8G4O - chains B and C of the 9 polymer chains in the assembly; structure by electron microscopy, 3.06 A resolution.

# Chain B
Protein: Gamma-aminobutyric acid receptor subunit beta-2
From: Mus musculus
UniProtKB: P63137 (GBRB2_MOUSE); residues -23 to 488 here correspond to UniProt positions 1-512 (UniProt number = residue number + 24)
Chain sequence (512 residues; each row starts with the number of its first residue; numbers below 1 keep their minus sign (Met-23 is residue -23)):
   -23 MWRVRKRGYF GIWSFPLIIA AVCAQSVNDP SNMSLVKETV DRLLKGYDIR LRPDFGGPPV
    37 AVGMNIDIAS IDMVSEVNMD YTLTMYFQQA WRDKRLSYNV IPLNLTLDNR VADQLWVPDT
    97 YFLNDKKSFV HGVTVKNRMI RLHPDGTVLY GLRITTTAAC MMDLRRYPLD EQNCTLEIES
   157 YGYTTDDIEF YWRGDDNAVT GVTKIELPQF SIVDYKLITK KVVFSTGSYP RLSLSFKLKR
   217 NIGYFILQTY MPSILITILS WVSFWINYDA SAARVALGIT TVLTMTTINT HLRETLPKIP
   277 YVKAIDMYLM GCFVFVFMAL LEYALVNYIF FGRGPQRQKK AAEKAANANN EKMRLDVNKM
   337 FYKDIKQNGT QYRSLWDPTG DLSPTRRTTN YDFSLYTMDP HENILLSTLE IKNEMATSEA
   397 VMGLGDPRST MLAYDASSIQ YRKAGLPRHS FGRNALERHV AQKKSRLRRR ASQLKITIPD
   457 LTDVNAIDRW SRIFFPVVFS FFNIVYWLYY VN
Unresolved in the structure: -23 to 5, 309-457, 488
Cystine bridges: Cys136-Cys150
Covalently attached groups: N-acetylglucosamine (NAG) linked to Asn80, Asn149
Residues lining bound ligands: gamma-amino-butanoic acid (ABU): Tyr97, Glu155, Ser156, Tyr157, Phe200, Tyr205
Curated features (UniProtKB/Swiss-Prot):
  - binding site (histamine): Tyr97, Ser156, Tyr157, Thr202
  - binding site (4-aminobutanoate): Tyr157, Thr202
  - modified residue: Tyr417 (Phosphotyrosine)
  - glycosylation (N-linked (GlcNAc...) asparagine): Asn8, Asn80, Asn149

# Chain C
Protein: Gamma-aminobutyric acid receptor subunit alpha-1
From: Mus musculus
UniProtKB: P62812 (GBRA1_MOUSE); residues -26 to 428 here correspond to UniProt positions 1-455 (UniProt number = residue number + 27)
Chain sequence (455 residues; each row starts with the number of its first residue; numbers below 1 keep their minus sign (Met-26 is residue -26)):
   -26 MKKSRGLSDY LWAWTLILST LSGRSYGQPS QDELKDNTTV FTRILDRLLD GYDNRLRPGL
    34 GERVTEVKTD IFVTSFGPVS DHDMEYTIDV FFRQSWKDER LKFKGPMTVL RLNNLMASKI
    94 WTPDTFFHNG KKSVAHNMTM PNKLLRITED GTLLYTMRLT VRAECPMHLE DFPMDAHACP
   154 LKFGSYAYTR AEVVYEWTRE PARSVVVAED GSRLNQYDLL GQTVDSGIVQ SSTGEYVVMT
   214 THFHLKRKIG YFVIQTYLPC IMTVILSQVS FWLNRESVPA RTVFGVTTVL TMTTLSISAR
   274 NSLPKVAYAT AMDWFIAVCY AFVFSALIEF ATVNYFTKRG YAWDGKSVVP EKPKKVKDPL
   334 IKKNNTYAPT ATSYTPNLAR GDPGLATIAK SATIEPKEVK PETKPPEPKK TFNSVSKIDR
   394 LSRIAFPLLF GIFNLVYWAT YLNREPQLKA PTPHQ
Unresolved in the structure: -26 to 8, 311-387, 419-428
Cystine bridges: Cys138-Cys152
Covalently attached groups: N-acetylglucosamine (NAG) linked to Asn110
Residues lining bound ligands:
  - gamma-amino-butanoic acid (ABU): Phe64, Arg66, Leu117, Thr129
  - YNL ((5M)-1-(2-aminoethyl)-7-chloro-5-(2-fluorophenyl)-1,3-dihydro-2H-1,4-benzodiazepin-2-one): Phe99, His101, Ser158, Tyr159, Val202, Gln203, Ser204, Ser205, Tyr209
Curated features (UniProtKB/Swiss-Prot):
  - binding site (4-aminobutanoate): Arg66, Thr129
  - glycosylation (N-linked (GlcNAc...) asparagine): Asn10, Asn110
Reported in the primary citation:
  - binding site for YNL: Phe99, His101, Tyr159, Ser204, Tyr209
  - specificity-determining residues: Ser204 (proposed by the authors, not directly observed)

# Interface between chain B and chain C
Contacting residue pairs (73):
  Asp24(B) with Thr15(C), hydrogen bond
  Arg26(B) with Thr15(C); Leu18(C); Asp19(C); Asn86(C); Met89(C)
  Leu27(B) with Thr11(C); Thr15(C)
  Phe31(B) with Phe14(C), hydrophobic
  Met55(B) with Asn188(C)
  Val93(B) with Met113(C), hydrophobic
  Asp95(B) with Met113(C)
  Thr96(B) with Thr112(C), hydrogen bond (backbone-backbone)
  Tyr97(B) with Phe64(C); Met111(C); Asn115(C); Arg131(C)
  Phe98(B) with Met111(C), hydrophobic; Arg131(C), hydrogen bond (backbone-side chain)
  Leu99(B) with Thr47(C); Arg131(C), hydrogen bond (backbone-side chain)
  Asp101(B) with His109(C); Arg131(C), salt bridge
  Lys102(B) with His109(C); Arg186(C)
  Ser104(B) with Met111(C)
  Phe105(B) with Met111(C)
  Val106(B) with Met111(C)
  Leu128(B) with Thr112(C)
  Ile130(B) with Met111(C), hydrophobic
  Met137(B) with Ser185(C); Arg186(C)
  Tyr157(B) with Phe64(C), hydrophobic; Asn115(C); Lys116(C); Leu117(C); Thr129(C); Met130(C), hydrogen bond (side chain-backbone); Arg131(C), hydrogen bond (side chain-backbone)
  Gly158(B) with Arg119(C), hydrogen bond (backbone-side chain)
  Asp163(B) with Arg84(C), salt bridge
  Phe200(B) with Phe45(C), hydrophobic
  Thr202(B) with Arg119(C)
  Tyr205(B) with Arg119(C), hydrogen bond
  Val251(B) with Ala253(C), hydrophobic; Phe257(C), hydrophobic
  Ile255(B) with Phe257(C), hydrophobic; Thr260(C)
  Leu259(B) with Thr260(C)
  Thr262(B) with Thr264(C)
  Thr266(B) with Ser271(C)
  Arg269(B) with Tyr224(C), hydrogen bond; Gln228(C)
  Pro273(B) with Asn188(C)
  Lys274(B) with Asn188(C); Gln189(C); Tyr224(C)
  Ile275(B) with Asn188(C); Tyr224(C)
  Pro276(B) with Asn188(C); Lys221(C); Gly223(C); Tyr224(C), hydrogen bond (backbone-backbone)
  Val278(B) with Ile227(C), hydrophobic
  Asp282(B) with Gln228(C)
  Met286(B) with Ile227(C); Leu231(C), hydrophobic; Pro232(C)
  Phe289(B) with Met235(C), hydrophobic
  Phe293(B) with Leu239(C), hydrophobic
  Ala300(B) with Val242(C), hydrophobic; Trp245(C), hydrophobic
  Phe307(B) with Asn247(C)
Also at the interface, not in a pair above, chain B (56 interface residues in all): Ile25, Val53, Pro94, Asn100, Tyr126, Ala135, Ser247, Val258, Val290, Leu296, Leu297, Tyr299, Leu301, Asn303
Also at the interface, not in a pair above, chain C (53 interface residues in all): Arg66, Met80, Leu187, Ile238, Leu246, Ser250, Val256, Thr267, Asn274, Ser275

# Overview
The interface between chain B and chain C involves 56 residues on one side and 53 on the other, with 10
hydrogen bonds and 2 salt bridges. Among the polar pairs are Asp101(B)-Arg131(C), Asp163(B)-Arg84(C) and
Asp24(B)-Thr15(C). The paper reports a binding site for YNL at Phe99(C), His101(C) and Tyr159(C) among others;
the specificity determinant Ser204(C).
Here chain B is Gamma-aminobutyric acid receptor subunit beta-2 and chain C is Gamma-aminobutyric acid
receptor subunit alpha-1, both from Mus musculus. Entry 8G4O (Native GABA-A receptor from the mouse brain,
alpha1-beta2-gamma2 subtype, in complex with didesethylflurazepam and endogenous GABA) was determined by
electron microscopy, deposited together with 8FOI, 8G4N, 8G4X, 8G5F, 8G5G and 8G5H.
